PDB entry 5CW7 | X-ray diffraction, 2.83 A resolution | chains M and P of the 16 polymer chains in the assembly

# Chain M
Molecule: PAAA2
Organism: Escherichia coli O157
UniProtKB: A0A0F6F6Q9 (A0A0F6F6Q9_ECO57); residues 2-63 here correspond to UniProt positions 14-75 (UniProt number = residue number + 12)
Amino-acid sequence (71 residues; numbered -7 to 63; the number before each row is that of its first residue; numbers below 1 keep their minus sign (Mse-7 is residue -7)):
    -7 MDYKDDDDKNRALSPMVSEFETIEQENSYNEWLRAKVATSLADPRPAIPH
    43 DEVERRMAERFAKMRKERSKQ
Disordered / not traced: -7 to 1, 59-63
Modified residues: Mse-7 (selenomethionine); Mse8, Mse49, Mse56 (selenomethionine; parent Met)
Construct notes: initiating methionine (-7); expression tag (-6 to 1)

# Chain P
Molecule: Plasmid stabilization protein ParE
Organism: Escherichia coli O157
UniProtKB: A0A0D7C2L1 (A0A0D7C2L1_ECOLX); residues 2-92 here = UniProt positions 2-92
Amino-acid sequence (100 residues; each row starts with the number of its first residue; note: 4 numbers in that range are skipped by the numbering (no residue carries them; nothing is unmodelled there)):
     1 MLPVLWLESADTDLDDITSYIARFDIDAAERLWQRLRGCVLPLSEHPYLY
    51 PPSDRVPGLREIVAHPNYIILYRVTTSSVEVVNVIHARRQFPL
    98 EHHHHHH
Disordered / not traced: 98, 101-104
Modified residues: Mse1 (selenomethionine)
Construct notes: initiating methionine (1); expression tag (93, 98-104)

# How chain M and chain P interact
Residue-residue contacts (17):
  Ser6(M) with Tyr20(P); Phe24(P)
  Pro7(M) with Asn67(P), hydrogen bond (backbone-side chain); His86(P), hydrogen bond (backbone-side chain); Arg89(P)
  Mse8(M) with Tyr20(P); Ile21(P); Tyr68(P), hydrogen bond (backbone-side chain); His86(P); Arg89(P)
  Val9(M) with Ile21(P), hydrophobic; Phe24(P), hydrophobic; Ala28(P), hydrophobic
  Ser10(M) with Asn67(P), hydrogen bond (backbone-side chain)
  Glu11(M) with His65(P), salt bridge; Pro66(P); Asn67(P)
Also at the interface, not in a pair above, chain P (12 interface residues in all): Arg88, Phe91

# Overview
6 residues of chain M and 12 residues of chain P are in contact; the contacts include 4 hydrogen bonds and 1
salt bridge. Polar contacts include Glu11(M)-His65(P), Pro7(M)-Asn67(P) and Pro7(M)-His86(P).
Here chain M is PAAA2 and chain P is Plasmid stabilization protein ParE, both from Escherichia coli O157.
Entry 5CW7 (Crystal structure of the PaaA2-ParE2 antitoxin-toxin complex) was determined by X-ray diffraction,
deposited together with 5CZE.
